1KPK - chains A and B; structure by X-ray diffraction, 3.50 A resolution.

# Chain A (and B)
Name: putative channel transporter
Organism: Escherichia coli
Notes: chain B of this document is another copy of the same molecule, construct and numbering; everything in this record applies to it too
Reference sequence: P37019 (CLCA_ECOLI); numbering as in UniProt (aligned over 1-473)
Chain sequence (473 residues; row label = number of the first residue in the row):
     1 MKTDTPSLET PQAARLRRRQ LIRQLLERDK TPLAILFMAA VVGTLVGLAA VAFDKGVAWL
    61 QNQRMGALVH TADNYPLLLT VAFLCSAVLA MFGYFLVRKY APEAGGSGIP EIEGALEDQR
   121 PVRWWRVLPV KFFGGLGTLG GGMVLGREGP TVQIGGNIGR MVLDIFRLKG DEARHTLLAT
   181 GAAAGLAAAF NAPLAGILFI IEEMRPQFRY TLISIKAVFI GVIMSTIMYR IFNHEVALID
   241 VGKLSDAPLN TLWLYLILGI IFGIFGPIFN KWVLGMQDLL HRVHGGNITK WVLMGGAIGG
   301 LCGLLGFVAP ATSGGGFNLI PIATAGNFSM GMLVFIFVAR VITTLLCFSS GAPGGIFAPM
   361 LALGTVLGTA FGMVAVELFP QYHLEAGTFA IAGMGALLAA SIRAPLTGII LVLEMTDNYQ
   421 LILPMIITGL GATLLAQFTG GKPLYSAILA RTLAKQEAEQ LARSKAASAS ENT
Not modelled in the structure: 1-11, 462-473
UniProt features mapped onto this chain:
  - motif: Gly-106 to Pro-110 (Selectivity filter part_1), Gly-146 to Pro-150 (Selectivity filter part_2), Gly-355 to Pro-359 (Selectivity filter part_3)
  - binding site (chloride): Ser-107, Ile-356, Phe-357, Tyr-445
  - site: Glu-148 (Mediates proton transfer from the outer aqueous phase to the interior of the protein), Glu-203 (Mediates proton transfer from the protein to the inner aqueous phase)
  - mutagenesis: Ser-107 (S107A: Uncouples chloride transport from proton transport), Glu-148 (E148A/Q: Abolishes proton transport, but permits the transit of chloride ions. Abolishes gating, permitting continuous rapid transit of chloride ions; when associated with A-445), Glu-203 (E203A/G/Q/S/T: Abolishes proton transport, and reduces chloride transport; E203C/I/L/V: Abolishes proton and chloride transport; E203D/H: No effect on proton and chloride transport ...), Tyr-445 (Y445A: Abolishes gating, permitting continuous rapid transit of chloride ions; when associated with A-148; Y445F/W: No effect; Y445L: Alters stoichiometry of proton/chloride exchange)

# Chain A / chain B interface
Pairs across the interface (100; chain A residue first):
  Arg-17(A) / Gln-119(B)
  Arg-18(A) / Gln-119(B)
  Arg-18(A) / Gln-456(B)
  Arg-18(A) / Glu-457(B)
  Arg-18(A) / Gln-460(B)  hydrogen bond
  Arg-19(A) / Glu-457(B)
  Leu-21(A) / Glu-117(B)
  Leu-21(A) / Gln-119(B)
  Ile-22(A) / Leu-453(B)  hydrophobic
  Ile-22(A) / Ala-454(B)
  Gln-24(A) / Phe-208(B)
  Leu-25(A) / Phe-208(B)
  Leu-25(A) / Leu-449(B)  hydrophobic
  Leu-25(A) / Ala-450(B)
  Leu-26(A) / Lys-442(B)  hydrogen bond (backbone-side chain)
  Leu-26(A) / Ala-447(B)  hydrophobic
  Leu-26(A) / Ala-450(B)  hydrophobic
  Arg-28(A) / Glu-113(B)  salt bridge
  Arg-28(A) / Glu-203(B)  salt bridge
  Arg-28(A) / Gln-207(B)
  Arg-28(A) / Phe-208(B)
  Arg-28(A) / Pro-443(B)
  Arg-28(A) / Ser-446(B)  hydrogen bond
  Asp-29(A) / Arg-403(B)  salt bridge
  Asp-29(A) / Gln-437(B)
  Thr-31(A) / Gln-437(B)
  Glu-113(A) / Arg-28(B)  salt bridge
  Glu-117(A) / Leu-21(B)
  Gln-119(A) / Arg-17(B)
  Gln-119(A) / Arg-18(B)
  Gln-119(A) / Leu-21(B)
  Asn-191(A) / Tyr-419(B)
  Pro-193(A) / Tyr-419(B)
  Leu-194(A) / Ile-410(B)  hydrophobic
  Leu-198(A) / Leu-198(B)  hydrophobic
  Leu-198(A) / Leu-406(B)  hydrophobic
  Glu-203(A) / Arg-28(B)  salt bridge
  Gln-207(A) / Arg-28(B)
  Gln-207(A) / Tyr-210(B)  hydrogen bond (backbone-side chain)
  Phe-208(A) / Gln-24(B)
  Phe-208(A) / Leu-25(B)
  Phe-208(A) / Arg-28(B)
  Phe-208(A) / Tyr-210(B)
  Arg-209(A) / Tyr-210(B)
  Tyr-210(A) / Gln-207(B)  hydrogen bond (side chain-backbone)
  Tyr-210(A) / Phe-208(B)
  Tyr-210(A) / Arg-209(B)
  Tyr-210(A) / Tyr-210(B)
  Lys-216(A) / Arg-403(B)
  Lys-216(A) / Thr-433(B)  hydrogen bond (side chain-backbone)
  Lys-216(A) / Leu-434(B)
  Lys-216(A) / Gln-437(B)
  Phe-219(A) / Leu-406(B)  hydrophobic
  Phe-219(A) / Leu-430(B)  hydrophobic
  Ile-220(A) / Leu-430(B)  hydrophobic
  Ile-223(A) / Ile-426(B)  hydrophobic
  Ile-223(A) / Leu-430(B)  hydrophobic
  Thr-226(A) / Leu-423(B)
  Arg-230(A) / Leu-249(B)
  Arg-230(A) / Leu-423(B)
  Leu-249(A) / Arg-230(B)
  Arg-403(A) / Asp-29(B)  salt bridge
  Arg-403(A) / Lys-216(B)
  Leu-406(A) / Leu-198(B)  hydrophobic
  Leu-406(A) / Phe-219(B)  hydrophobic
  Ile-410(A) / Leu-194(B)  hydrophobic
  Glu-414(A) / Tyr-419(B)  hydrogen bond
  Asp-417(A) / Asp-417(B)
  Tyr-419(A) / Asn-191(B)
  Tyr-419(A) / Pro-193(B)
  Tyr-419(A) / Glu-414(B)  hydrogen bond
  Ile-422(A) / Leu-194(B)  hydrophobic
  Leu-423(A) / Thr-226(B)
  Leu-423(A) / Arg-230(B)
  Ile-426(A) / Leu-194(B)  hydrophobic
  Ile-426(A) / Phe-219(B)  hydrophobic
  Ile-426(A) / Ile-223(B)  hydrophobic
  Leu-430(A) / Phe-219(B)  hydrophobic
  Leu-430(A) / Ile-220(B)  hydrophobic
  Leu-430(A) / Ile-223(B)  hydrophobic
  Thr-433(A) / Lys-216(B)  hydrogen bond (backbone-side chain)
  Leu-434(A) / Lys-216(B)
  Leu-434(A) / Ile-220(B)  hydrophobic
  Gln-437(A) / Asp-29(B)
  Gln-437(A) / Thr-31(B)  hydrogen bond (side chain-backbone)
  Gln-437(A) / Lys-216(B)
  Phe-438(A) / Leu-33(B)  hydrophobic
  Lys-442(A) / Leu-26(B)  hydrogen bond (side chain-backbone)
  Pro-443(A) / Arg-28(B)
  Ser-446(A) / Leu-25(B)
  Ser-446(A) / Arg-28(B)  hydrogen bond
  Ala-447(A) / Leu-26(B)  hydrophobic
  Leu-449(A) / Leu-25(B)  hydrophobic
  Ala-450(A) / Leu-25(B)
  Ala-450(A) / Leu-26(B)  hydrophobic
  Leu-453(A) / Ile-22(B)  hydrophobic
  Ala-454(A) / Ile-22(B)
  Gln-456(A) / Arg-18(B)
  Glu-457(A) / Arg-19(B)
  Gln-460(A) / Arg-18(B)  hydrogen bond
Interface residues without a listed pair, chain A (67 interface residues in all): Lys-30, Leu-33, Leu-36, Ala-192, Ile-197, Glu-202, Ile-231, Leu-252, Ile-402, Ile-409, Leu-413, Ile-427
Interface residues without a listed pair, chain B (67 interface residues in all): Arg-15, Lys-30, Leu-36, Ala-192, Ile-197, Ile-227, Ile-231, Ile-402, Ile-409, Leu-413, Ile-422, Ile-427, Phe-438

# Overview
Chain A and chain B each contribute 67 residues to their interface; the contacts include 13 hydrogen bonds and
6 salt bridges. Polar pairs include Arg-28(A)/Glu-113(B), Arg-28(A)/Glu-203(B) and Asp-29(A)/Arg-403(B).
UniProt lists 4 chloride-binding residues and 4 mutagenesis sites on chain A.
Chain A and chain B are both putative channel transporter (Escherichia coli); the structure, Crystal Structure
of the ClC Chloride Channel from E. coli, was determined by X-ray diffraction together with 1KPL from the same
study.
